PDB entry 5VHY | electron microscopy, 4.60 A resolution (low resolution: residue-level contacts below are approximate; hydrogen-bond / salt-bridge calls are withheld) | chains B and C of the 6 polymer chains in the assembly

Chain B (and C):
Protein: Glutamate receptor 2, Germ cell-specific gene 1-like protein
Source organism: Rattus norvegicus
Notes: chain C of this document is another copy of the same molecule, construct and numbering; everything in this record applies to it too
UniProt: chimeric construct of P19491, D3ZK93: residues 10-826 from P19491 (GRIA2_RAT), isoform P19491-2 positions 25-841 (UniProt number = residue number + 15); residues 830-1066 from D3ZK93 positions 2-238 (UniProt number = residue number - 828)
Chain sequence (1057 residues; row label = number of the first residue in the row):
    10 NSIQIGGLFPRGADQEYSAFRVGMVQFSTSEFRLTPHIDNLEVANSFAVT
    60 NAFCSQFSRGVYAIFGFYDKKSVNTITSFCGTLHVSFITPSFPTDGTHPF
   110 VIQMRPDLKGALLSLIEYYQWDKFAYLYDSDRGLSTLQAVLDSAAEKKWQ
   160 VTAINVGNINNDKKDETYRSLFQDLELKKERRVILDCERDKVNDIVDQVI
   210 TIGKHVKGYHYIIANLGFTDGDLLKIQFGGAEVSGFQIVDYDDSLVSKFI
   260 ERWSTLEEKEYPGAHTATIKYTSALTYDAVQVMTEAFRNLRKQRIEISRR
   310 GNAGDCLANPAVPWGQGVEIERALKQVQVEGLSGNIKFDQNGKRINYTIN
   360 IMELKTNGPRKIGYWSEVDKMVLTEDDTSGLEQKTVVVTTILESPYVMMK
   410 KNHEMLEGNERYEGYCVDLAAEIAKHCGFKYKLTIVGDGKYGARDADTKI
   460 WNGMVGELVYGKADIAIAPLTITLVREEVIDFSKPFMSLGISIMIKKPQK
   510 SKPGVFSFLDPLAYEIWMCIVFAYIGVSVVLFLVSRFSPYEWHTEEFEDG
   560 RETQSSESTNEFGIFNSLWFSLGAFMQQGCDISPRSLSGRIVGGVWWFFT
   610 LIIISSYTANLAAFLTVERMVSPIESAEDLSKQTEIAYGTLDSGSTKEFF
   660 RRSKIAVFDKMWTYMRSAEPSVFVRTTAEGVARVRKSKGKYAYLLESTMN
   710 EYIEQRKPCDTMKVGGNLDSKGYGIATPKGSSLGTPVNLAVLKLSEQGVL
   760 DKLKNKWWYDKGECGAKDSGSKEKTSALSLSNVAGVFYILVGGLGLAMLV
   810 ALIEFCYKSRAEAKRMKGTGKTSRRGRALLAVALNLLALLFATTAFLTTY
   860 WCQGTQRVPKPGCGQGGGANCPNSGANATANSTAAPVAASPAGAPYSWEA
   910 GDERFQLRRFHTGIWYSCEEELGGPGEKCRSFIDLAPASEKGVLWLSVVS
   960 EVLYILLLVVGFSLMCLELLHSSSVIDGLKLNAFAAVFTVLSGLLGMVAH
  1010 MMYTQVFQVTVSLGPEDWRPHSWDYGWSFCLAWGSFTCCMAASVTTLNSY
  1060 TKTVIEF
Not modelled in the structure: 545-572, 818-1066 (chain C: 545-572, 821-1066)
Construct notes: conflict Glu241 (Asn256 in P19491), Leu382 (Val397 in P19491), Glu384 (Gly405 in P19491), Asp385 (Asn406 in P19491), Gln392 (Asn413 in P19491); linker (827-829)
Disulfides: Cys63-Cys315, Cys718-Cys773
Covalent attachments: covalent link Cys718-Cys773
Small-molecule neighbours:
  - N-acetylglucosamine (NAG; 2-acetamido-2-deoxy-beta-D-glucopyranose): Gln337, Asn344, Lys346, Asn355
  - ZK1 ({[7-morpholin-4-yl-2,3-dioxo-6-(trifluoromethyl)-3,4-dihydroquinoxalin-1(2H)-yl]methyl}phosphonic acid): Glu402, Tyr450, Pro478, Leu479, Thr480, Arg485, Gly653, Ser654, Thr655, Thr686, Glu705, Met708, Tyr732
Swiss-Prot annotation at these positions:
  - glycosylation: Asn355 (N-linked (GlcNAc...) asparagine)

Chain B / chain C interface:
Pairs across the interface - 94 pairs, chain B then chain C:
  Thr482(B) - Glu755(C)
  Leu483(B) - Leu748(C)
  Leu483(B) - Leu751(C)
  Leu483(B) - Lys752(C)
  Leu483(B) - Glu755(C)
  Val484(B) - Glu755(C)
  Glu486(B) - Leu751(C)
  Phe491(B) - Lys493(C)
  Ser492(B) - Lys493(C)
  Lys493(B) - Phe491(C)
  Lys493(B) - Ser492(C)
  Lys493(B) - Lys493(C)
  Pro494(B) - Pro494(C)
  Ser497(B) - Ser497(C)
  Asp519(B) - Ala786(C)
  Pro520(B) - Leu787(C)
  Leu521(B) - Leu787(C)
  Ala522(B) - Ala786(C)
  Ala522(B) - Leu787(C)
  Ile525(B) - Leu787(C)
  Ile525(B) - Ser788(C)
  Ile525(B) - Leu789(C)
  Cys528(B) - Phe796(C)
  Val539(B) - Met807(C)
  Leu542(B) - Met807(C)
  Leu542(B) - Phe814(C)
  Gln587(B) - Met585(C)
  Gln587(B) - Gln586(C)
  Gln587(B) - Gln587(C)
  Gly588(B) - Met585(C)
  Cys589(B) - Met585(C)
  Cys589(B) - Gln586(C)
  Arg594(B) - Asn575(C)
  Arg594(B) - Trp578(C)
  Arg594(B) - Phe579(C)
  Ser595(B) - Trp578(C)
  Ser595(B) - Leu581(C)
  Leu596(B) - Glu813(C)
  Ser597(B) - Ala806(C)
  Ser597(B) - Val809(C)
  Ser597(B) - Ala810(C)
  Ser597(B) - Glu813(C)
  Arg599(B) - Leu581(C)
  Arg599(B) - Met585(C)
  Ile600(B) - Leu581(C)
  Ile600(B) - Ala806(C)
  Val601(B) - Leu803(C)
  Val601(B) - Ala806(C)
  Gly602(B) - Met585(C)
  Gly603(B) - Met585(C)
  Val604(B) - Leu799(C)
  Trp606(B) - Phe584(C)
  Trp606(B) - Met585(C)
  Trp606(B) - Thr609(C)
  Phe607(B) - Phe517(C)
  Phe608(B) - Val795(C)
  Phe608(B) - Phe796(C)
  Phe608(B) - Leu799(C)
  Leu610(B) - Ile613(C)
  Ile611(B) - Phe517(C)
  Ile611(B) - Tyr616(C)
  Ser614(B) - Thr617(C)
  Ser615(B) - Leu620(C)
  Ala618(B) - Leu620(C)
  Ala618(B) - Ala621(C)
  Asn619(B) - Leu624(C)
  Asn619(B) - Leu787(C)
  Ala622(B) - Leu624(C)
  Ala622(B) - Arg628(C)
  Phe623(B) - Ala786(C)
  Thr625(B) - Thr625(C)
  Val626(B) - Arg628(C)
  Val626(B) - Met629(C)
  Glu627(B) - Arg628(C)
  Arg628(B) - Arg628(C)
  Arg628(B) - Val630(C)
  Arg628(B) - Thr784(C)
  Val630(B) - Lys783(C)
  Ser631(B) - Lys783(C)
  Pro632(B) - Lys783(C)
  Ile633(B) - Lys783(C)
  Glu634(B) - Lys783(C)
  Glu637(B) - Lys776(C)
  Ser729(B) - Ser497(C)
  Asn747(B) - Glu486(C)
  Leu748(B) - Leu483(C)
  Leu748(B) - Glu486(C)
  Leu748(B) - Glu487(C)
  Leu751(B) - Leu483(C)
  Leu751(B) - Glu486(C)
  Lys752(B) - Leu483(C)
  Glu755(B) - Arg661(C)
  Lys776(B) - Ser635(C)
  Lys776(B) - Glu637(C)
Other interface residues (no listed pair), chain B (69 interface residues in all): Glu487, Ala532, Val536, Asp590, Thr617, Lys641, Ile664, Leu727, Asp728, Gln756, Asn764
Other interface residues (no listed pair), chain C (62 interface residues in all): Ile481, Trp526, Gly582, Asp638, Lys663, Ile664, Ser729, Asp760, Asn764, Gly779

Summary:
69 residues of chain B and 62 residues of chain C are in contact. Ligands of chain B: compound ZK1 and
N-acetylglucosamine.
Both chains are Glutamate receptor 2, Germ cell-specific gene 1-like protein (Rattus norvegicus). Entry 5VHY
(GluA2-2xGSG1L bound to ZK) was determined by electron microscopy, deposited together with 5VHW, 5VHX and
5VHZ.
